Entry 1NYS (X-ray diffraction, 3.05 A resolution); this record covers chains A and C of the 4 polymer chains in the assembly.

== Chain A (and C) ==
Protein: activin receptor
Organism: Rattus norvegicus
Notes: fragment: N-terminal Extracellular Domain (residues 19-119); chain C of this document is another copy of the same molecule, construct and numbering; everything in this record applies to it too
UniProtKB: P38444 (ACVR2_RAT); aligned to UniProt positions 34-134 over residues 19-119 (the alignment contains insertions or deletions, so no single offset holds)
Amino-acid sequence (105 residues; row label = number of the first residue in the row):
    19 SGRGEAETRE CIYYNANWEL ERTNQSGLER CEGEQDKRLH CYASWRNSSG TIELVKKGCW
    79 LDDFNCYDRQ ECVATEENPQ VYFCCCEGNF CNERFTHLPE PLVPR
Unresolved in the structure: 19-24, 52-53, 118-123 (chain C: 19-24, 117-123)
Disulfide bonds: Cys29-Cys59, Cys49-Cys77, Cys84-Cys103, Cys90-Cys102, Cys104-Cys109
Sequence notes: cloning artifact (120-123)
From the paper describing this entry:
  - conformationally variable residues (loop rearrangement): Trp78 to Arg87

== Interface between chain A and chain C ==
Contacting residue pairs - 7 pairs, chain A then chain C:
  Glu28(A) - Arg40(C)  salt bridge
  Leu38(A) - Arg48(C)  hydrogen bond (backbone-side chain)
  Glu39(A) - Arg48(C)
  Asn42(A) - Asn42(C)
  Arg48(A) - Leu38(C)  hydrogen bond (side chain-backbone)
  Arg48(A) - Glu39(C)
  Arg48(A) - Arg40(C)
Other interface residues (no listed pair), chain A (7 interface residues in all): Arg40, Leu46

== In short ==
The interface between chain A and chain C involves 7 residues on one side and 5 on the other; the contacts
include 2 hydrogen bonds and 1 salt bridge. Among the polar pairs are Glu28(A)-Arg40(C) and Leu38(A)-Arg48(C).
From the paper: conformational variability at Trp78(A).
Both chains are activin receptor (Rattus norvegicus). Entry 1NYS (Crystal Structure of Activin A Bound to the
ECD of ActRIIB P41) was determined by X-ray diffraction together with 1NYU from the same study.
